PDB entry 7WJX | electron microscopy, 3.23 A resolution | chains R and A

# Chain R
Molecule: Dyslexia-associated protein KIAA0319-like protein
Organism: Homo sapiens
UniProt: Q8IZA0 (K319L_HUMAN); numbering as in UniProt (aligned over 403-497)
Amino-acid sequence (95 residues; numbered 403 to 497; the number before each row is that of its first residue):
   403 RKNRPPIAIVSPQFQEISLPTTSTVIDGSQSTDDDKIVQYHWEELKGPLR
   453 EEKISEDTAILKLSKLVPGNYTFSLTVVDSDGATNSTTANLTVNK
UniProt features mapped onto this chain:
  - glycosylation (N-linked (GlcNAc...) asparagine): N472, N487

# Chain A
Molecule: Capsid protein VP1
Organism: Adeno-associated virus 9
UniProt: Q6JC40 (Q6JC40_9VIRU); residue numbers follow UniProt; this construct covers 219-736
Amino-acid sequence (518 residues; row label = number of the first residue in the row):
   219 DGVGSSSGNWHCDSQWLGDRVITTSTRTWALPTYNNHLYKQISNSTSGGS
   269 SNDNAYFGYSTPWGYFDFNRFHCHFSPRDWQRLINNNWGFRPKRLNFKLF
   319 NIQVKEVTDNNGVKTIANNLTSTVQVFTDSDYQLPYVLGSAHEGCLPPFP
   369 ADVFMIPQYGYLTLNDGSQAVGRSSFYCLEYFPSQMLRTGNNFQFSYEFE
   419 NVPFHSSYAHSQSLDRLMNPLIDQYLYYLSKTINGSGQNQQTLKFSVAGP
   469 SNMAVQGRNYIPGPSYRQQRVSTTVTQNNNSEFAWPGASSWALNGRNSLM
   519 NPGPAMASHKEGEDRFFPLSGSLIFGKQGTGRDNVDADKVMITNEEEIKT
   569 TNPVATESYGQVATNHQSAQAQAQTGWVQNQGILPGMVWQDRDVYLQGPI
   619 WAKIPHTDGNFHPSPLMGGFGMKHPPPQILIKNTPVPADPPTAFNKDKLN
   669 SFITQYSTGQVSVEIEWELQKENSKRWNPEIQYTSNYYKSNNVEFAVNTE
   719 GVYSEPRPIGTRYLTRNL

# Interface between chain R and chain A
Pairs across the interface (25):
  R406(R) - S263(A)  hydrogen bond (side chain-backbone)
  D429(R) - W503(A)
  S431(R) - S269(A)
  S431(R) - W503(A)  hydrogen bond
  S433(R) - S269(A)
  T434(R) - G267(A)
  T434(R) - S268(A)
  T434(R) - S269(A)
  D435(R) - N262(A)
  D435(R) - G267(A)
  D435(R) - S268(A)  hydrogen bond (backbone-backbone)
  D436(R) - N262(A)
  D436(R) - S263(A)  hydrogen bond (backbone-backbone)
  D436(R) - S386(A)  hydrogen bond (backbone-side chain)
  D437(R) - N262(A)  hydrogen bond (backbone-side chain)
  D437(R) - D384(A)
  D437(R) - G385(A)
  D437(R) - S386(A)  hydrogen bond (side chain-backbone)
  D437(R) - Q387(A)
  K438(R) - N270(A)
  K438(R) - D384(A)  salt bridge
  K438(R) - G385(A)
  I439(R) - N270(A)  hydrogen bond (backbone-side chain)
  Y442(R) - N270(A)
  I462(R) - W503(A)
Interface residues without a listed pair, chain R (15 interface residues in all): Q417, V427, Q432
Interface residues without a listed pair, chain A (17 interface residues in all): T264, G266, D271, A273, S499, P504
The authors on this interface:
  - interface residues, chain R: Y442(R), I462(R)
  - interface residues, chain A: W503(A)

# Summary
15 residues of chain R face 17 of chain A across their interface, with 8 hydrogen bonds and 1 salt bridge.
Among the polar pairs are K438(R)-D384(A), R406(R)-S263(A) and S431(R)-W503(A). From the paper: interface
residues Y442(R), I462(R) and W503(A).
Chain R is Dyslexia-associated protein KIAA0319-like protein (Homo sapiens) and chain A is Capsid protein VP1
(Adeno-associated virus 9); the structure, Adeno-associated virus serotype 9 in complex with AAVR, was
determined by electron microscopy together with 7WJW, 7WQO and 7WQP from the same study.
